PDB entry 4ADF | X-ray diffraction, 4.40 A resolution (low resolution: residue-level contacts below are approximate; hydrogen-bond / salt-bridge calls are withheld) | chains A and G of the 12 polymer chains in the assembly

Chain A:
Protein: Secreted protein BARF1
From: Human herpesvirus 4
Reference sequence: P0CW72 (BARF1_EBVG); numbering as in UniProt (aligned over 21-221)
Amino-acid sequence (208 residues; each row starts with the number of its first residue):
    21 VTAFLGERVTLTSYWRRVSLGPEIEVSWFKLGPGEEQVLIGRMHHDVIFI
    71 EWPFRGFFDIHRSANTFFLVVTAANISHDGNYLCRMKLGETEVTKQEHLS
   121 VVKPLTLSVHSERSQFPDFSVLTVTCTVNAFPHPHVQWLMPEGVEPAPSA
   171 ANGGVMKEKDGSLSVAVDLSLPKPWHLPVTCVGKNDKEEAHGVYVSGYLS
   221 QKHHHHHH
Disordered / not traced: 161-171, 220-228
Differences from the reference sequence: expression tag (222-228); engineered mutation Ser169 (Thr in P0CW72)
Swiss-Prot annotation at these positions:
  - glycosylation: Asn95 (N-linked (GlcNAc...) asparagine)
Disulfides: Cys146-Cys201
Covalently attached groups: N-acetylglucosamine (NAG) linked to Asn95

Chain G:
Protein: Macrophage colony-stimulating factor 1
From: Homo sapiens
Reference sequence: P09603 (CSF1_HUMAN); residues 1-149 here correspond to UniProt positions 33-181 (UniProt number = residue number + 32)
Amino-acid sequence (153 residues; numbered -3 to 149; the number before each row is that of its first residue; numbers below 1 keep their minus sign (Gly-3 is residue -3)):
    -3 GSHMEEVSEYCSHMIGSGHLQSLQRLIDSQMETSCQITFEFVDQEQLKDP
    47 VCYLKKAFLLVQDIMEDTMRFRDNTPNAIAIVQLQELSLRLKSCFTKDYE
    97 EHDKACVRTFYETPLQLLEKVKNVFNETKNLLDKDWNIFSKNCNNSFAEC
   147 SSQ
Disordered / not traced: -3 to 2, 148-149
Differences from the reference sequence: expression tag (-3 to 0)
Swiss-Prot annotation at these positions:
  - glycosylation (N-linked (GlcNAc...) asparagine): Asn122, Asn140
Disulfides: Cys7-Cys90, Cys48-Cys139, Cys102-Cys146

Chain A / chain G interface:
Residue-residue contacts (18):
  Tyr34(A) - Thr34(G)
  Tyr34(A) - Glu36(G)
  Arg36(A) - Glu36(G)
  Arg36(A) - Asp63(G)
  Arg37(A) - Asp63(G)
  Arg37(A) - Arg66(G)
  Val38(A) - Ile33(G)
  Val38(A) - Asp63(G)
  Val38(A) - Thr64(G)
  Ser39(A) - Arg66(G)
  Ser83(A) - Tyr107(G)
  Ala84(A) - Gln32(G)
  Ala84(A) - Ile33(G)
  Asn85(A) - Ile33(G)
  Asn85(A) - Thr34(G)
  Thr86(A) - Thr34(G)
  Thr86(A) - Tyr107(G)
  Phe88(A) - Tyr107(G)
Interface residues without a listed pair, chain G (9 interface residues in all): Phe35

In short:
10 residues of chain A and 9 residues of chain G are in contact. N-acetylglucosamine is covalently linked to
Asn95(A).
Chain A is Secreted protein BARF1 (Human herpesvirus 4) and chain G is Macrophage colony-stimulating factor 1
(Homo sapiens); the structure, CRYSTAL STRUCTURE OF THE HUMAN COLONY-STIMULATING FACTOR 1 (hCSF-1) CYTOKINE IN
COMPLEX WITH THE VIRAL RECEPTOR ..., was determined by X-ray diffraction (same publication as 3UEZ, 3UF2, 3UF5
and 4ADQ).
